Entry 8APF (electron microscopy, 4.30 A resolution (low resolution: residue-level contacts below are approximate; hydrogen-bond / salt-bridge calls are withheld)); this record covers chains L and M of the 42 polymer chains in the assembly.

[Chain L]
Protein: subunit-e
From: Trypanosoma brucei brucei
UniProt: Q387J1 (Q387J1_TRYB2); residues 1-92 here correspond to UniProt positions 15-106 (UniProt number = residue number + 14)
Chain sequence (92 residues; each row starts with the number of its first residue):
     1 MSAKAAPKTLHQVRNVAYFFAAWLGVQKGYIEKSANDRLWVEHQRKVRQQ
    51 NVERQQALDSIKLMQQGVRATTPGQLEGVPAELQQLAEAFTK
Not modelled in the structure: 1-3, 69-92

[Chain M]
Protein: subunit-g
From: Trypanosoma brucei brucei
UniProt: C9ZJA0 (C9ZJA0_TRYB9); numbering as in UniProt (aligned over 1-144)
Chain sequence (144 residues; row label = number of the first residue in the row):
     1 MSSTKCAVACKIMTPLCNAASKVQARSAKKLAALTDAGIQKTISEHNANG
    51 TDAAVSSTKRYLAEQRQLFHYRVVRFFDECHYIISGEYFAQYTKVNLIWD
   101 LRFLTKLVVLFLIGTVLGRQSIFPPIDPDSPLVEALVTKVNPNY
Not modelled in the structure: 1-15

[How chain L and chain M interact]
Contacting residue pairs (58; chain L residue first):
  K4(L) with V74(M); D78(M)
  A6(L) with Y82(M)
  P7(L) with R75(M); Y82(M)
  T9(L) with R75(M); E79(M)
  L10(L) with E79(M); I83(M); Y88(M)
  H11(L) with E79(M)
  Q12(L) with R72(M); R75(M); F76(M); E79(M)
  V13(L) with F76(M); E79(M); C80(M)
  R14(L) with D100(M); F103(M)
  V16(L) with F76(M)
  A17(L) with F103(M); L107(M)
  Y18(L) with F103(M); K106(M); L107(M); L110(M)
  A21(L) with L107(M); F111(M)
  A22(L) with L110(M); G114(M)
  L24(L) with F111(M)
  G25(L) with F111(M); G114(M); T115(M)
  V26(L) with G114(M); T115(M); G118(M)
  K28(L) with F111(M); T115(M)
  G29(L) with T115(M); G118(M); R119(M)
  Y30(L) with G118(M)
  E32(L) with R119(M); P124(M); P125(M)
  K33(L) with R119(M); Q120(M)
  N36(L) with P125(M); I126(M); D127(M)
  L39(L) with D127(M); P128(M)
  W40(L) with I126(M); D127(M); P128(M)
  H43(L) with P128(M)
Also at the interface, not in a pair above, chain L (27 interface residues in all): N15
Also at the interface, not in a pair above, chain M (30 interface residues in all): E87, W99, V133, L136

[Summary]
Chain L and chain M form an interface of 27 and 30 residues respectively.
Chain L is subunit-e and chain M is subunit-g, both from Trypanosoma brucei brucei; the structure, rotational
state 2a of the Trypanosoma brucei mitochondrial ATP synthase dimer, was determined by electron microscopy
together with 8AP6, 8AP7, 8AP8, 8AP9, 8APA, 8APB and 7 further entries from the same study.
